Entry 7ELM (electron microscopy, 2.88 A resolution); this record covers chains D and J of the 22 polymer chains in the assembly.

Chain D:
Protein: CRISPR-associated protein Csy3
Source organism: Pseudomonas aeruginosa
UniProtKB: A0A659BSG0 (A0A659BSG0_PSEAI); residues 1-342 here = UniProt positions 1-342
Chain sequence (342 residues; row label = number of the first residue in the row):
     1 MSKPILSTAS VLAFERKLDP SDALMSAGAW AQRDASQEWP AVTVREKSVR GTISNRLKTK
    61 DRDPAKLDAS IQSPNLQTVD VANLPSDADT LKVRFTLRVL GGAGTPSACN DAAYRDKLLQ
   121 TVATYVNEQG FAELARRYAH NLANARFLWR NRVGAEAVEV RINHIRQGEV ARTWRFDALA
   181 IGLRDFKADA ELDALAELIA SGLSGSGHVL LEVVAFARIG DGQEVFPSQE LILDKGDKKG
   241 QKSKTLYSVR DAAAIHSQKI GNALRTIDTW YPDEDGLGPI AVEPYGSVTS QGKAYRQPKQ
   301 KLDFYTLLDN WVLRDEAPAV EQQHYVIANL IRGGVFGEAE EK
Disordered / not traced: 1-4, 339-342

Chain J:
Molecule: 60-nt RNA strand
Source organism: Pseudomonas aeruginosa
Sequence (60 nucleotides; each row starts with the number of its first residue):
     1 CUAAGAAAUU CACGGCGGGC UUGAUGUCCG CGUCUACCUG GUUCACUGCC GUGUAGGCAG

Interface between chain D and chain J:
Pairs across the interface (49; chain D residue first):
  Ala-13(D) with C29(J), base contact
  Phe-14(D) with C29(J), hydrogen bond to the sugar; G30(J), sugar contact
  Glu-15(D) with C29(J), phosphate contact; G30(J), phosphate contact
  Arg-16(D) with G30(J), salt bridge to the phosphate; C31(J), salt bridge to the phosphate
  Ser-48(D) with U39(J), hydrogen bond to the base
  Val-49(D) with C37(J), base contact; U39(J), phosphate contact
  Arg-50(D) with C37(J), sugar contact; C38(J), sugar contact; U39(J), hydrogen bond to the phosphate
  Gly-51(D) with C37(J), sugar contact; C38(J), phosphate contact
  Thr-52(D) with C37(J), sugar contact; C38(J), phosphate contact
  Pro-74(D) with G41(J), base contact
  Leu-76(D) with U39(J), sugar contact
  Gln-77(D) with C37(J), hydrogen bond to the base
  Val-79(D) with C37(J), base contact
  Trp-149(D) with G32(J), base contact
  Arg-150(D) with U35(J), salt bridge to the phosphate; A36(J), salt bridge to the phosphate
  Ser-228(D) with C34(J), phosphate contact
  Gln-229(D) with U33(J), base contact; C34(J), hydrogen bond to the phosphate
  Glu-230(D) with U33(J), hydrogen bond to the base
  Leu-231(D) with U33(J), base contact
  Ser-243(D) with C37(J), base contact
  His-256(D) with U33(J), salt bridge to the phosphate
  Gln-258(D) with G32(J), sugar contact; U33(J), hydrogen bond to the phosphate
  Lys-259(D) with G32(J), sugar contact; C34(J), salt bridge to the phosphate
  Asn-262(D) with G32(J), hydrogen bond to the phosphate
  Arg-265(D) with C31(J), sugar contact; G32(J), salt bridge to the phosphate
  Glu-283(D) with G32(J), phosphate contact
  Val-288(D) with G32(J), base contact
  Thr-289(D) with G32(J), hydrogen bond to the base
  Ser-290(D) with G32(J), base contact
  Arg-332(D) with G30(J), sugar contact; C31(J), sugar contact
  Gly-333(D) with G30(J), sugar contact
  Gly-334(D) with C29(J), hydrogen bond to the sugar; G30(J), sugar contact
  Val-335(D) with C29(J), base contact; G30(J), base contact
Interface residues without a listed pair, chain D (37 interface residues in all): Ser-107, Phe-226, Ile-232, Lys-244

Overview:
The interface between chain D and chain J involves 37 residues on one side and 12 on the other; the contacts
include 10 hydrogen bonds and 7 salt bridges. Polar pairs include Ser-48(D)/U39(J), Gln-77(D)/C37(J) and
Glu-230(D)/U33(J).
Chain D is CRISPR-associated protein Csy3 and chain J is a 60-nt RNA strand, both from Pseudomonas aeruginosa;
the structure, Structure of Csy-AcrIF24, was determined by electron microscopy, deposited together with 7ELN
and 7WE6.
